2WNV - chains A and B of the 3 polymer chains in the assembly; structure by X-ray diffraction, 1.25 A resolution.

[Chain A]
Molecule: Complement C1Q subcomponent subunit A
Organism: Homo sapiens
Notes: fragment: c-terminal globular region, residues 112-245
UniProt: P02745 (C1QA_HUMAN); residues 90-223 here correspond to UniProt positions 112-245 (UniProt number = residue number + 22)
Chain sequence (134 residues; row label = number of the first residue in the row):
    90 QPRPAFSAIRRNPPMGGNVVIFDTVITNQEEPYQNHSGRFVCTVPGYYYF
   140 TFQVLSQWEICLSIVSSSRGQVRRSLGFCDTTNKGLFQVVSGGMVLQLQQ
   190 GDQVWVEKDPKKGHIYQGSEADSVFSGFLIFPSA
Not modelled in the structure: 104-105
Disulfides: C150-C168
Bound ions: Ca2+: Q177 (shared with D172(B), Y173(B), Q179(B) of chain B)
UniProt features mapped onto this chain:
  - binding site (Ca(2+)): Q177
  - glycosylation: N124 (N-linked (GlcNAc...) asparagine)

[Chain B]
Molecule: Complement C1Q subcomponent subunit B
Organism: Homo sapiens
Notes: fragment: c terminal globular domain, residues 116-251
UniProt: P02746 (C1QB_HUMAN); residues 91-226 here correspond to UniProt positions 116-251 (UniProt number = residue number + 25)
Chain sequence (136 residues; each row starts with the number of its first residue):
    91 ATQKIAFSATRTINVPLRRDQTIRFDHVITNMNNNYEPRSGKFTCKVPGL
   141 YYFTYHASSRGNLCVNLMRGRERAQKVVTFCDYAYNTFQVTTGGMVLKLE
   191 QGENVFLQATDKNSLLGMEGANSIFSGFLLFPDMEA
Not modelled in the structure: 91, 104, 225-226
Disulfides: C154-C171
Bound ions: Ca2+: D172, Y173, Q179 (shared with Q177(A) of chain A)
UniProt features mapped onto this chain:
  - binding site (Ca(2+)): Y175

[Chain A / chain B interface]
Residue-residue contacts - 48 pairs, chain A then chain B:
  P91(A) with F221(B)
  R92(A) with L140(B); F221(B)
  P93(A) with F221(B)
  A94(A) with V186(B), hydrophobic
  F95(A) with V186(B)
  S96(A) with M185(B); V186(B), hydrogen bond (side chain-backbone)
  I98(A) with V168(B), hydrophobic
  I115(A) with V167(B), hydrophobic; M185(B), hydrophobic; L187(B), hydrophobic
  T116(A) with L140(B); V186(B), hydrogen bond (side chain-backbone); L187(B)
  Q118(A) with L140(B); K188(B), hydrogen bond
  T140(A) with Y142(B)
  Q142(A) with T182(B); G183(B); G184(B), hydrogen bond (side chain-backbone)
  L144(A) with C171(B)
  L175(A) with Y173(B), hydrophobic; A174(B); Y175(B)
  F176(A) with C171(B), hydrophobic; D172(B); Y173(B), hydrogen bond (backbone-backbone)
  Q177(A) with D172(B); Y173(B)
  V178(A) with C171(B); D172(B), hydrogen bond (backbone-side chain); T181(B); T182(B)
  S180(A) with T182(B)
  E209(A) with T169(B)
  A210(A) with T169(B); C171(B), hydrophobic
  D211(A) with V168(B); T169(B), hydrogen bond (backbone-backbone); F170(B)
  V213(A) with F170(B), hydrophobic; G184(B); M185(B), hydrophobic
  F217(A) with Y142(B), hydrophobic; F218(B), hydrophobic; L220(B), hydrophobic
  L218(A) with F221(B)
Also at the interface, not in a pair above, chain A (27 interface residues in all): R100, S215, G216

[Overview]
27 residues of chain A and 22 residues of chain B are in contact, with 7 hydrogen bonds. Polar pairs include
S96(A)-V186(B), T116(A)-V186(B) and Q118(A)-K188(B). Covalently linked N-acetylglucosamine: at N124(A).
Here chain A is Complement C1Q subcomponent subunit A and chain B is Complement C1Q subcomponent subunit B,
both from Homo sapiens. Entry 2WNV (Complex between C1q globular heads and deoxyribose) was determined by
X-ray diffraction, deposited together with 2WNU.
